8BMW - chains N and R of the 15 polymer chains in the assembly; structure by electron microscopy, 3.50 A resolution.

== Chain N ==
Protein: CRISPR-associated Cas7 paralog (Type III-D)
Source organism: Saccharolobus solfataricus
Reference sequence: A0A157T1J6 (A0A157T1J6_SACSO); residue numbers follow UniProt; this construct covers 1-252
Amino-acid sequence (252 residues; numbered 1 to 252; the number before each row is that of its first residue):
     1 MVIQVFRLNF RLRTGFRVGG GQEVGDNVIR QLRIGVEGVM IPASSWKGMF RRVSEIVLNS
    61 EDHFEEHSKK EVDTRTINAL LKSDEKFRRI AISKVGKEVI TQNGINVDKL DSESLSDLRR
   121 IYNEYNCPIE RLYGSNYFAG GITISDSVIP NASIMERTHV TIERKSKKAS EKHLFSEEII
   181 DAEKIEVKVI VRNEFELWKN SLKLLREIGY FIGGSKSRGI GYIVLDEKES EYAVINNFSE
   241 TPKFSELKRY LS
Unresolved in the structure: 1

== Chain R ==
Molecule: 48-nt RNA strand
Source organism: Saccharolobus solfataricus
Sequence (48 nucleotides; each row starts with the number of its first residue):
     1 AUUGAAAGUU UUUUUUUUUU UUUUUUUUUU UUUUUUUUUU UUUUUUUU

== How chain N and chain R interact ==
Residue-residue contacts - 50 pairs, chain N then chain R:
  Gly19(N) with U15(R), hydrogen bond to the sugar; U16(R), phosphate contact
  Gly20(N) with U15(R), base contact
  Gly21(N) with U15(R), base contact
  Pro42(N) with U15(R), phosphate contact
  Ser44(N) with U14(R), sugar contact; U15(R), hydrogen bond to the phosphate
  Ser45(N) with U14(R), phosphate contact; U15(R), hydrogen bond to the phosphate
  Lys47(N) with U13(R), salt bridge to the phosphate
  Gly48(N) with U14(R), sugar contact
  Met49(N) with U14(R), base contact
  Arg51(N) with U12(R), phosphate contact; U13(R), salt bridge to the phosphate
  Arg52(N) with U14(R), base contact
  Gly134(N) with U12(R), phosphate contact
  Ser135(N) with U12(R), hydrogen bond to the phosphate
  Asn136(N) with U11(R), base contact; U12(R), sugar contact
  Phe138(N) with U11(R), phosphate contact; U12(R), phosphate contact
  Ala139(N) with U11(R), phosphate contact; U12(R), phosphate contact
  Gly140(N) with U12(R), hydrogen bond to the phosphate
  Thr158(N) with U21(R), base contact
  His159(N) with U19(R), base contact; U21(R), salt bridge to the phosphate
  Val160(N) with U19(R), phosphate contact; U20(R), sugar contact; U21(R), sugar contact
  Thr161(N) with U19(R), phosphate contact; U20(R), phosphate contact
  Ile162(N) with U20(R), hydrogen bond to the phosphate; U22(R), sugar contact
  Arg164(N) with U20(R), salt bridge to the phosphate
  Lys167(N) with U22(R), hydrogen bond to the sugar; U23(R), sugar contact
  Lys168(N) with U22(R), sugar contact
  Ala169(N) with U22(R), hydrogen bond to the base
  Phe175(N) with U19(R), stacking on the base
  Ile212(N) with U14(R), base contact
  Gly213(N) with U16(R), phosphate contact
  Gly214(N) with U16(R), hydrogen bond to the phosphate; U17(R), phosphate contact
  Ser215(N) with U17(R), hydrogen bond to the phosphate
  Lys216(N) with U16(R), hydrogen bond to the phosphate; U17(R), salt bridge to the phosphate
  Ser217(N) with U17(R), phosphate contact; U18(R), hydrogen bond to the phosphate
  Arg218(N) with U19(R), salt bridge to the phosphate
Interface residues without a listed pair, chain N (39 interface residues in all): Arg17, Val18, Gln22, Tyr133, Tyr210

== Summary ==
Chain N and chain R form an interface of 39 and 13 residues respectively, with 12 hydrogen bonds, 6 salt
bridges and 1 aromatic stacking contact. Polar pairs include Ala169(N)-U22(R), Gly19(N)-U15(R) and
Lys167(N)-U22(R).
Here chain N is CRISPR-associated Cas7 paralog (Type III-D) and chain R is a 48-nt RNA strand, both from
Saccharolobus solfataricus. Entry 8BMW (SsoCsm) was determined by electron microscopy.
